6J30 - chains J and K of the 47 polymer chains in the assembly; structure by electron microscopy, 4.50 A resolution (low resolution: residue-level contacts below are approximate; hydrogen-bond / salt-bridge calls are withheld).

[Chain J]
Name: 26S proteasome regulatory subunit 8 homolog
Organism: Saccharomyces cerevisiae S288c
Reference sequence: Q01939 (PRS8_YEAST); residue numbers follow UniProt; this construct covers 1-405
Sequence (405 residues; each row starts with the number of its first residue):
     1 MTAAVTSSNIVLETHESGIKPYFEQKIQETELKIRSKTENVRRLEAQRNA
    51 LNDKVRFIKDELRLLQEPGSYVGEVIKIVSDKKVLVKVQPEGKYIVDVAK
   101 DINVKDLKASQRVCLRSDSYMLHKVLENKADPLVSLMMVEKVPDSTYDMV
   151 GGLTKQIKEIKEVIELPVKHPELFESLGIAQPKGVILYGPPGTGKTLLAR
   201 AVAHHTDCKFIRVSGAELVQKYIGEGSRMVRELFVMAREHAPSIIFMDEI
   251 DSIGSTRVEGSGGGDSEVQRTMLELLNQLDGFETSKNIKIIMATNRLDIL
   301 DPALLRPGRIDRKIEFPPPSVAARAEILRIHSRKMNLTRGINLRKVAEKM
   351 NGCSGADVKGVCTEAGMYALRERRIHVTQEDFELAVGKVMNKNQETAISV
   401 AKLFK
Unresolved in the structure: 1-23, 397-405
Swiss-Prot annotation at these positions:
  - binding site (ATP): G189 to T196
  - modified residue: T2 (N-acetylthreonine)

[Chain K]
Name: 26S proteasome regulatory subunit 6B homolog
Organism: Saccharomyces cerevisiae S288c
Reference sequence: P33298 (PRS6B_YEAST); numbering as in UniProt (aligned over 1-428)
Sequence (428 residues; numbered 1 to 428; the number before each row is that of its first residue):
     1 MEELGIVTPVEKAVEEKPAVKSYASLLAQLNGTVNNNSALSNVNSDIYFK
    51 LKKLEKEYELLTLQEDYIKDEQRHLKRELKRAQEEVKRIQSVPLVIGQFL
   101 EPIDQNTGIVSSTTGMSYVVRILSTLDRELLKPSMSVALHRHSNALVDIL
   151 PPDSDSSISVMGENEKPDVTYADVGGLDMQKQEIREAVELPLVQADLYEQ
   201 IGIDPPRGVLLYGPPGTGKTMLVKAVANSTKAAFIRVNGSEFVHKYLGEG
   251 PRMVRDVFRLARENAPSIIFIDEVDSIATKRFDAQTGSDREVQRILIELL
   301 TQMDGFDQSTNVKVIMATNRADTLDPALLRPGRLDRKIEFPSLRDRRERR
   351 LIFGTIASKMSLAPEADLDSLIIRNDSLSGAVIAAIMQEAGLRAVRKNRY
   401 VILQSDLEEAYATQVKTDNTVDKFDFYK
Unresolved in the structure: 1-47
Swiss-Prot annotation at these positions:
  - binding site (ATP): G213 to T220
  - modified residue: M1 (N-acetylmethionine)
  - cross-link: K280 (Glycyl lysine isopeptide (Lys-Gly) (interchain with G-Cter in ubiquitin))

[Chain J / chain K interface]
Residue-residue contacts - 78 pairs, chain J then chain K:
  E24(J) - L51(K)
  I27(J) - L51(K)
  I27(J) - K52(K)
  I27(J) - E55(K)
  I27(J) - Y58(K)
  I34(J) - Y58(K)
  I34(J) - T62(K)
  K37(J) - E65(K)
  T38(J) - E65(K)
  V41(J) - E65(K)
  L44(J) - K69(K)
  L44(J) - Q72(K)
  E45(J) - I68(K)
  E45(J) - Q72(K)
  R48(J) - Q72(K)
  R48(J) - L75(K)
  L51(J) - K76(K)
  L51(J) - L79(K)
  N52(J) - L79(K)
  K54(J) - Q83(K)
  V55(J) - L79(K)
  V55(J) - Q83(K)
  F57(J) - S124(K)
  I58(J) - V86(K)
  L62(J) - I89(K)
  L64(J) - R121(K)
  L65(J) - L123(K)
  L65(J) - S143(K)
  L65(J) - A145(K)
  L65(J) - L146(K)
  Q66(J) - Q90(K)
  Q66(J) - S143(K)
  E67(J) - S143(K)
  P68(J) - S143(K)
  G69(J) - V119(K)
  S70(J) - Y118(K)
  S70(J) - V119(K)
  Y71(J) - Y118(K)
  Y71(J) - V119(K)
  V72(J) - I109(K)
  V72(J) - V119(K)
  P90(J) - M116(K)
  E91(J) - M116(K)
  R112(J) - E101(K)
  L126(J) - I103(K)
  E127(J) - E101(K)
  E127(J) - I103(K)
  S135(J) - Q293(K)
  S135(J) - I297(K)
  L136(J) - L300(K)
  R212(J) - R330(K)
  G215(J) - R281(K)
  A216(J) - R281(K)
  V219(J) - T286(K)
  K221(J) - G287(K)
  K221(J) - S288(K)
  K221(J) - D289(K)
  D248(J) - R330(K)
  E249(J) - K280(K)
  E249(J) - R281(K)
  E249(J) - P326(K)
  S255(J) - P326(K)
  S255(J) - L329(K)
  S255(J) - R330(K)
  S255(J) - P331(K)
  T256(J) - P326(K)
  R257(J) - K337(K)
  K334(J) - I201(K)
  K334(J) - G202(K)
  M335(J) - I201(K)
  C362(J) - I203(K)
  T363(J) - I203(K)
  G366(J) - I201(K)
  M367(J) - E186(K)
  L370(J) - L197(K)
  L370(J) - I201(K)
  R371(J) - Q182(K)
  R371(J) - E186(K)
Also at the interface, not in a pair above, chain J (59 interface residues in all): K124, V134, Q220, Y222, I253, V258, R373, I375, T396
Also at the interface, not in a pair above, chain K (61 interface residues in all): A82, D104, G115, S117, V120, I122, H140, L190, Y198, Q200, R290, E291, E339

[In short]
The interface between chain J and chain K involves 59 residues on one side and 61 on the other. Curated
annotation (UniProt) lists 8 ATP-binding residues on chain J; 8 ATP-binding residues on chain K.
Chain J is 26S proteasome regulatory subunit 8 homolog and chain K is 26S proteasome regulatory subunit 6B
homolog, both from Saccharomyces cerevisiae S288c; the structure, yeast proteasome in Ub-engaged state (C2),
was determined by electron microscopy together with 6J2N, 6J2C, 6J2Q and 6J2X from the same study.
